3NFN - chains A and C of the 3 polymer chains in the assembly; structure by X-ray diffraction, 2.39 A resolution.

# Chain A
Protein: HLA class I histocompatibility antigen, A-24 alpha chain
Source organism: Homo sapiens
Notes: fragment: extracellular domains alpha 1, alpha 2, alpha 3
UniProt: P05534 (1A24_HUMAN); residues 1-274 here correspond to UniProt positions 25-298 (UniProt number = residue number + 24)
Chain sequence (274 residues; numbered 1 to 274; the number before each row is that of its first residue):
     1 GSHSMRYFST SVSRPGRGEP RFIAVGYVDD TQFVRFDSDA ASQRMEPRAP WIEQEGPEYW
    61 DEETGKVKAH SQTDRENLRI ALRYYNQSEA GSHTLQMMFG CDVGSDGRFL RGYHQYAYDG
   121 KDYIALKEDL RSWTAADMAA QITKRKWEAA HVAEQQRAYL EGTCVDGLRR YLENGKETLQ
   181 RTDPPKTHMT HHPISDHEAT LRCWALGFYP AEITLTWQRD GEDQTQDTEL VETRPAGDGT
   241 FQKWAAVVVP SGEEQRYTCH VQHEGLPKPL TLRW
Cystine bridges: Cys101-Cys164, Cys203-Cys259

# Chain C
Protein: 10-mer peptide from Protein Nef
UniProt: Q9YYU8 (Q9YYU8_9HIV1); residues 1-10 here correspond to UniProt positions 134-143 (UniProt number = residue number + 133)
Chain sequence (10 residues; each row starts with the number of its first residue):
     1 RYPLTFGWCF

# How chain A and chain C interact
Pairs across the interface - 44 pairs, chain A then chain C:
  Met5(A) with Arg1(C)
  Tyr7(A) with Arg1(C), hydrogen bond (side chain-backbone); Tyr2(C), hydrogen bond (side chain-backbone)
  Ser9(A) with Tyr2(C)
  Phe22(A) with Tyr2(C)
  Ala24(A) with Tyr2(C)
  Met45(A) with Tyr2(C), hydrophobic
  Glu63(A) with Arg1(C); Tyr2(C), hydrogen bond (side chain-backbone)
  Lys66(A) with Arg1(C); Tyr2(C), hydrogen bond (side chain-backbone); Leu4(C)
  Val67(A) with Tyr2(C)
  His70(A) with Tyr2(C), hydrogen bond; Thr5(C)
  Thr73(A) with Thr5(C)
  Asn77(A) with Trp8(C), hydrogen bond (side chain-backbone); Cys9(C); Phe10(C), hydrogen bond (side chain-backbone)
  Ile80(A) with Phe10(C)
  Tyr84(A) with Phe10(C), hydrogen bond (side chain-backbone)
  Leu95(A) with Phe10(C), hydrophobic
  Met97(A) with Trp8(C), hydrophobic
  Phe99(A) with Pro3(C), hydrophobic; Trp8(C), hydrophobic
  His114(A) with Trp8(C)
  Tyr116(A) with Trp8(C); Phe10(C), hydrophobic
  Tyr123(A) with Phe10(C), hydrophobic
  Thr143(A) with Phe10(C)
  Lys146(A) with Phe10(C), hydrogen bond (side chain-backbone)
  Trp147(A) with Gly7(C); Trp8(C); Cys9(C), hydrogen bond (side chain-backbone)
  Val152(A) with Gly7(C)
  Gln156(A) with Leu4(C), hydrogen bond (side chain-backbone); Trp8(C)
  Tyr159(A) with Arg1(C), hydrogen bond (side chain-backbone); Tyr2(C), hydrogen bond (side chain-backbone); Pro3(C), hydrophobic; Leu4(C), hydrophobic
  Gly167(A) with Arg1(C)
  Arg170(A) with Arg1(C)
  Tyr171(A) with Arg1(C), hydrogen bond (side chain-backbone)
Also at the interface, not in a pair above, chain A (32 interface residues in all): Tyr59, Ala69, Thr163

# Overview
32 residues of chain A and 9 residues of chain C are in contact, with 14 hydrogen bonds. Polar contacts
include Tyr7(A)-Arg1(C), Tyr7(A)-Tyr2(C) and Glu63(A)-Tyr2(C).
Chain A is HLA class I histocompatibility antigen, A-24 alpha chain (Homo sapiens) and chain C is a 10-mer
peptide from Protein Nef; the structure, Recognition of peptide-MHC by a V-delta/V-beta TCR, was determined by
X-ray diffraction.
